PDB entry 8X30 | electron microscopy, 4.30 A resolution (low resolution: residue-level contacts below are approximate; hydrogen-bond / salt-bridge calls are withheld) | chains C and D of the 17 polymer chains in the assembly

[Chain C]
Molecule: Histone H2A
Organism: Saccharomyces cerevisiae
UniProtKB: A0A6A5Q818 (A0A6A5Q818_YEASX); residues -6 to 127 here correspond to UniProt positions 1-134 (UniProt number = residue number + 7)
Chain sequence (134 residues; numbered -6 to 127; the number before each row is that of its first residue; numbers below 1 keep their minus sign (Met-6 is residue -6)):
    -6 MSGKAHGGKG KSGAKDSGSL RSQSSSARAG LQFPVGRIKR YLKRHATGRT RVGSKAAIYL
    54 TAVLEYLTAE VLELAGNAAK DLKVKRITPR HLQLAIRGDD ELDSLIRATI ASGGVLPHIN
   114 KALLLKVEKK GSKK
Disordered / not traced: -6 to 15, 114-127

[Chain D]
Molecule: Histone H2B
Organism: Saccharomyces cerevisiae
UniProtKB: A0A6A5PZQ7 (A0A6A5PZQ7_YEASX); residues 0-130 here correspond to UniProt positions 1-131 (UniProt number = residue number + 1)
Chain sequence (131 residues; numbered 0 to 130; the number before each row is that of its first residue; numbering starts at 0):
     0 MSAKAEKKPA SKAPAEKKPA AKKTSTSTDG KKRSKARKET YSSYIYKVLK QTHPDTGISQ
    60 KSMSILNSFV NDIFERIATE ASKLAAYNKK STISAREIQT AVRLILPGEL AKHAVSEGTR
   120 AVTKYSSSTQ A
Disordered / not traced: 0-35, 129-130

[Interface between chain C and chain D]
Residue-residue contacts (80; chain C residue first):
  Arg21(C) with Tyr124(D); Ser127(D); Thr128(D)
  Ala22(C) with Lys123(D); Tyr124(D)
  Gly23(C) with Lys123(D)
  Leu24(C) with Arg119(D); Lys123(D)
  Phe26(C) with Tyr43(D); Val47(D)
  Pro27(C) with Tyr43(D)
  Arg30(C) with Tyr40(D)
  Ile31(C) with Phe73(D)
  Tyr34(C) with Glu38(D); Tyr40(D); Phe73(D)
  Leu35(C) with Phe73(D); Ala77(D)
  Arg37(C) with Phe73(D); Glu74(D)
  His38(C) with Glu74(D); Ala77(D); Thr78(D)
  Gly41(C) with Ser90(D)
  Thr43(C) with Ser90(D); Thr91(D); Ile92(D)
  Arg44(C) with Thr91(D); Ile92(D)
  Val45(C) with Thr91(D); Ile92(D)
  Lys48(C) with Ala94(D); Val121(D)
  Ala50(C) with Val121(D)
  Ile51(C) with Ile97(D); Val121(D)
  Tyr52(C) with Ile92(D); Ile97(D)
  Thr54(C) with Glu116(D); Gly117(D); Ala120(D)
  Glu58(C) with His112(D); Ala113(D); Glu116(D)
  Tyr59(C) with Phe68(D); Val69(D); Ile72(D)
  Leu60(C) with Ile44(D); Val47(D)
  Thr61(C) with Val47(D); Gln50(D)
  Glu63(C) with Leu65(D); Phe68(D)
  Val64(C) with Val47(D)
  Leu65(C) with Thr51(D); His52(D)
  Ala68(C) with His52(D)
  Val77(C) with Asp54(D); Thr55(D); Gly56(D)
  Lys78(C) with Gly56(D); Ser58(D)
  Arg79(C) with Ile44(D); Gly56(D); Ile57(D); Ser58(D); Ser61(D); Met62(D); Leu65(D)
  Ile80(C) with Ser58(D); Ser61(D)
  Thr81(C) with Lys60(D); Ser61(D); Ile64(D)
  His84(C) with Ser61(D); Ile64(D)
  Asp93(C) with Glu108(D); Leu109(D)
  Asp96(C) with Pro106(D)
  Ser97(C) with Arg75(D)
Also at the interface, not in a pair above, chain C (39 interface residues in all): Thr40
Also at the interface, not in a pair above, chain D (49 interface residues in all): Leu48, Ile76, Ser81, Ser93

[Overview]
The interface between chain C and chain D involves 39 residues on one side and 49 on the other.
Here chain C is Histone H2A and chain D is Histone H2B, both from Saccharomyces cerevisiae. Entry 8X30
(Structure of piccolo NuA4 and H2A.Z nucleosome 2:1 complex) was determined by electron microscopy (same
publication as 8X2X, 8X2Y, 8X2Z, 8X31 and 8X32).
